3APO - chain A; structure by X-ray diffraction, 2.40 A resolution.

[Chain A]
Protein: DnaJ homolog subfamily C member 10
Source organism: Mus musculus
UniProtKB: Q9DC23 (DJC10_MOUSE); residues 33-793 here = UniProt positions 33-793
Sequence (780 residues; numbered 14 to 793; the number before each row is that of its first residue):
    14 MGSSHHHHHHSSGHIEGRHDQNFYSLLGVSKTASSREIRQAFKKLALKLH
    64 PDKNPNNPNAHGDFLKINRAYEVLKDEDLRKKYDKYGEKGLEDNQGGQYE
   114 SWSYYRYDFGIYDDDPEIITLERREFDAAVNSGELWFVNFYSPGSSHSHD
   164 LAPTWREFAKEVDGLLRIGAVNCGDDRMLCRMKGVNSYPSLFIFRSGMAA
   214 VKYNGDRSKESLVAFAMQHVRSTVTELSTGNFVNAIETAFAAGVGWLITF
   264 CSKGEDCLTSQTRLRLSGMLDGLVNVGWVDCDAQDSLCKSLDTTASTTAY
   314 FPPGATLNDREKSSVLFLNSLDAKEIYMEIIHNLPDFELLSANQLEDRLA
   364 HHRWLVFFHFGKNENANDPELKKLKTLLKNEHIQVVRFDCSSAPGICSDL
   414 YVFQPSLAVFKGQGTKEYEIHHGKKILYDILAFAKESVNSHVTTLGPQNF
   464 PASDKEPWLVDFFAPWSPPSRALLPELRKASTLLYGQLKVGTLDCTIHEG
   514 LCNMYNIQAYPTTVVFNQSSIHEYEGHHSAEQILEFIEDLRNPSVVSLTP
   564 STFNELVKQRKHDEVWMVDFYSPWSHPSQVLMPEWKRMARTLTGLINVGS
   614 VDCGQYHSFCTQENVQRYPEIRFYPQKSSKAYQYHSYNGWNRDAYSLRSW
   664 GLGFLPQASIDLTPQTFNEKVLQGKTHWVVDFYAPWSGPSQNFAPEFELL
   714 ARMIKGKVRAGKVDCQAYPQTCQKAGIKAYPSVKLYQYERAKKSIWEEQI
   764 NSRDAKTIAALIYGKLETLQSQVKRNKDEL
Disordered / not traced: 14-35, 58-80, 100-116, 194-201, 305-309, 375-379, 782-793
Sequence notes: expression tag (14-32); engineered mutation D91 (His in Q9DC23), S158 (Cys in Q9DC23), S161 (Cys in Q9DC23), V399 (Gly in Q9DC23), S419 (Cys in Q9DC23), S480 (Cys in Q9DC23), S483 (Cys in Q9DC23), S588 (Cys in Q9DC23), S591 (Cys in Q9DC23), S700 (Cys in Q9DC23), S703 (Cys in Q9DC23)
Curated features (UniProtKB/Swiss-Prot):
  - motif: K790 to L793 (Prevents secretion from ER)
  - glycosylation: N530 (N-linked (GlcNAc...) asparagine)
Disulfide bonds: C186-C193, C294-C301, C403-C410, C508-C515, C616-C623, C728-C735

[Summary]
Chain A is DnaJ homolog subfamily C member 10 (Mus musculus); the structure, Crystal structure of full-length
ERdj5, was determined by X-ray diffraction, deposited together with 3APQ and 3APS.
